7BQ5 - chains A and B of the 6 polymer chains in the assembly; structure by X-ray diffraction, 2.99 A resolution.

Chain A (and B):
Molecule: envelope protein
Source organism: Zika virus
Notes: chain B of this document is another copy of the same molecule, construct and numbering; everything in this record applies to it too
Reference sequence: A0A142I5B9 (POLG_ZIKVK); residues 1-409 here correspond to UniProt positions 291-699 (UniProt number = residue number + 290)
Amino-acid sequence (415 residues; numbered 1 to 415; the number before each row is that of its first residue):
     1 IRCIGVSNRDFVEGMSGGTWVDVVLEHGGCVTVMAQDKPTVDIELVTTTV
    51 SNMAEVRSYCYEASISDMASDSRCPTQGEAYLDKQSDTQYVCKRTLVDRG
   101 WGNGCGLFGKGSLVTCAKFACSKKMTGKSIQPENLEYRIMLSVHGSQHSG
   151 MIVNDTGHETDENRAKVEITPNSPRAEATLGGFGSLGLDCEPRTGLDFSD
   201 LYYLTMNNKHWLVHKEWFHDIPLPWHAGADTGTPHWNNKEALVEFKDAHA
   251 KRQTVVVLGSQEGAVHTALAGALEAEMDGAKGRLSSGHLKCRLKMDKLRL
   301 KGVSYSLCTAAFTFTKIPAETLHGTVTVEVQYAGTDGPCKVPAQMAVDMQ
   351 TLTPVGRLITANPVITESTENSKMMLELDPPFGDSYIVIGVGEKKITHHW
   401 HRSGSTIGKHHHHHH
Not modelled in the structure: 146-161, 407-415
Differences from the reference sequence: expression tag (410-415)
Disulfides: C3-C30, C60-C121, C74-C105, C92-C116, C190-C291, C308-C339
Curated features (UniProtKB/Swiss-Prot):
  - region: D98 to G111 (Fusion peptide)
  - glycosylation: N154 (N-linked (GlcNAc...) asparagine)
  - cross-link (Glycyl lysine isopeptide (Lys-Gly)): K38 (interchain with G-Cter in ubiquitin), K281 (interchain with G-Cter in ubiquitin)
What the authors report for this chain:
  - mutagenesis - W101F: unchanged binding to FLE mAbs
  - mutagenesis - D98N/N103T/G106L/L107E/F108W, D98N/N103T/G106F/L107K/F108W: abolished binding to FLE mAbs

How chain A and chain B interact:
Pairs across the interface (5; chain A residue first):
  R73(A) - Q77(B)  hydrogen bond
  T76(A) - G78(B)
  Q77(A) - R73(B)  hydrogen bond
  Q77(A) - Q77(B)
  G78(A) - T76(B)
Interface residues without a listed pair, chain A (5 interface residues in all): E79
Interface residues without a listed pair, chain B (5 interface residues in all): E79

Summary:
Chain A and chain B each contribute 5 residues to their interface, with 2 hydrogen bonds. The hydrogen-bonded
pair is R73(A)-Q77(B). From the paper: D98N/N103T/G106L/L107E/F108W and D98N/N103T/G106F/L107K/F108W of chain
A abolish binding to FLE mAbs; W101F of chain A leaves binding to FLE mAbs unchanged.
Both chains are envelope protein (Zika virus). Entry 7BQ5 (ZIKV sE bound to mAb Z6) was determined by X-ray
diffraction (same publication as 7BPK).
